PDB entry 1A1H | X-ray diffraction, 1.60 A resolution | chains B and A of the 3 polymer chains in the assembly

# Chain B
Molecule: 11-nt DNA strand
Sequence (11 nucleotides; row label = number of the first residue in the row):
     1 AGCGTGGGCA C

# Chain A
Name: Qgsr zinc finger peptide
From: Mus musculus
UniProt: P08046 (EGR1_MOUSE); residues 102-190 here correspond to UniProt positions 308-396 (UniProt number = residue number + 206)
Sequence (90 residues; numbered 101 to 190; the number before each row is that of its first residue):
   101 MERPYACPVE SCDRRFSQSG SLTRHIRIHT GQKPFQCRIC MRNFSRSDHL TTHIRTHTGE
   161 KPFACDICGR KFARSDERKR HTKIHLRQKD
Not modelled in the structure: 101-102, 188-190
Sequence notes: variant Gln118 (Arg324 in P08046), Gly120 (Asp326 in P08046), Ser121 (Glu327 in P08046)
Metal / ion sites: Zn2+ site 1: Cys107, Cys112, His125, His129; Zn2+ site 2: Cys137, Cys140, His153, His157; Zn2+ site 3: Cys165, Cys168, His181, His185

# Interface between chain B and chain A
Contacting residue pairs - 31 pairs, chain B then chain A:
  DA1(B) with Arg180(A), hydrogen bond to the base
  DG2(B) with Arg170(A), salt bridge to the phosphate; Arg180(A), hydrogen bond to the base
  DC3(B) with Thr156(A), phosphate contact; Arg174(A), base contact; Glu177(A), base contact; Arg180(A), base contact
  DG4(B) with Arg142(A), hydrogen bond to the phosphate; His153(A), salt bridge to the phosphate; Arg174(A), hydrogen bond to the base
  DT5(B) with Lys133(A), salt bridge to the phosphate; Arg142(A), salt bridge to the phosphate; Phe144(A), phosphate contact; His149(A), stacking on the base; Arg174(A), hydrogen bond to the base
  DG6(B) with Ile128(A), sugar contact; Ser145(A), hydrogen bond to the phosphate; Arg146(A), hydrogen bond to the base; His149(A), hydrogen bond to the base
  DG7(B) with Phe116(A), phosphate contact; Arg124(A), base contact; His125(A), salt bridge to the phosphate; Ile128(A), phosphate contact; Arg146(A), hydrogen bond to the base
  DG8(B) with Phe116(A), phosphate contact; Arg124(A), hydrogen bond to the base
  DC9(B) with Gln118(A), base contact; Ser121(A), hydrogen bond to the base; Arg124(A), base contact
  DA10(B) with Gln118(A), hydrogen bond to the base
  DC11(B) with Gln118(A), base contact
Also at the interface, not in a pair above, chain A (22 interface residues in all): Arg114, Arg115, Ser117, Thr152

# Summary
11 residues of chain B and 22 residues of chain A are in contact, with 12 hydrogen bonds, 5 salt bridges and 1
aromatic stacking contact. Among the polar pairs are DA1(B)-Arg180(A), DG2(B)-Arg180(A) and DG4(B)-Arg174(A).
Cys107(A), Cys112(A), His125(A) and His129(A) form the Zn2+ site 1.
Chain B is an 11-nt DNA strand and chain A is Qgsr zinc finger peptide (Mus musculus); the structure, Qgsr
(ZIF268 variant) zinc finger-DNA complex (gcac site), was determined by X-ray diffraction, deposited together
with 1A1G, 1A1I, 1A1J, 1A1K and 1A1L.
